PDB entry 1E5H | X-ray diffraction, 1.96 A resolution | chain A

Chain A:
Protein: Deacetoxycephalosporin C synthase
From: Streptomyces clavuligerus
UniProtKB: P18548 (CEFE_STRCL); residue numbers follow UniProt; this construct covers 1-308
Amino-acid sequence (308 residues; row label = number of the first residue in the row):
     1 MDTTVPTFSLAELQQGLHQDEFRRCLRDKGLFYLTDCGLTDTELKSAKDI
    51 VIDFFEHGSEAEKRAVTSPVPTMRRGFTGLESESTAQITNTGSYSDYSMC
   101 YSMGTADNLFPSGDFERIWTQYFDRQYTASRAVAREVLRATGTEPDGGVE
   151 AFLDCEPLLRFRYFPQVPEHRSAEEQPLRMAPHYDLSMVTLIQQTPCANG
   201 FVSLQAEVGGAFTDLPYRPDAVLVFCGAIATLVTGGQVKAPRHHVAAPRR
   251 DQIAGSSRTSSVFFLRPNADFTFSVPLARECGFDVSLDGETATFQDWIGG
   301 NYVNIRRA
Disordered / not traced: 80-90, 166-177, 196-200, 248-256
Construct notes: conflict Ile50 (Leu in P18548); engineered mutation Ala308 (Thr in P18548)
Metal / ion sites: Fe2+: His183, Asp185, His243 (together with carbon dioxide, succinic acid)
Ligand contacts:
  - carbon dioxide (CO2): Arg160, His183, Asp185, His243, Phe264, Ile305
  - succinic acid (SIN): Arg160, Arg162, His183, Asp185, Ile192, Leu204, Phe225, His243, Ser260, Val262

Overview:
Chain A binds succinic acid and carbon dioxide. His183, Asp185 and His243 form the Fe2+ site.
Chain A is Deacetoxycephalosporin C synthase (Streptomyces clavuligerus); the structure, Delta-R307A
deacetoxycephalosporin C synthase complexed with succinate and carbon dioxide, was determined by X-ray
diffraction together with 1E5I from the same study.
